Entry 2H1O (X-ray diffraction, 3.00 A resolution); this record covers chains A and H of the 10 polymer chains in the assembly.

Chain A:
Name: Trafficking protein B
From: Neisseria gonorrhoeae
UniProtKB: Q9RF91 (Q9RF91_NEIGO); residues 1-138 here = UniProt positions 1-138
Chain sequence (143 residues; each row starts with the number of its first residue):
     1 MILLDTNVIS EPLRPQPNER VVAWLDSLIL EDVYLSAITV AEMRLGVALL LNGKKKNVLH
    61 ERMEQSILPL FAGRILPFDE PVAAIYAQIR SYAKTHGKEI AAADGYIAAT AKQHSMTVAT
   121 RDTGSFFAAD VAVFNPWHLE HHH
Differences from the reference sequence: engineered mutation Met43 (Leu in Q9RF91), Met63 (Leu in Q9RF91), Met116 (Leu in Q9RF91); expression tag (139-143)

Chain H:
Name: Trafficking protein A
From: Neisseria gonorrhoeae
UniProtKB: Q9RF92 (Q9RF92_NEIGO); aligned to UniProt positions 2-68 over residues 2-68 (the alignment contains insertions or deletions, so no single offset holds)
Chain sequence (68 residues; row label = number of the first residue in the row):
     2 ASVVIRNLSE ATHNAIKFRA RAAGRSTEAE IRLILDNIAK AQQTVRLGSM LASIGQEIGG
    62 VELEDVRG
Unresolved in the structure: 65-69

Chain A / chain H interface:
Contacting residue pairs (6):
  Ser27(A) - Ala12(H)
  Ser27(A) - Asn15(H)  hydrogen bond (backbone-side chain)
  Ile29(A) - Ala16(H)  hydrophobic
  Glu31(A) - Phe19(H)
  Asp32(A) - Phe19(H)
  His142(A) - Glu11(H)  salt bridge

Summary:
Chain A and chain H each contribute 5 residues to their interface; the contacts include 1 hydrogen bond and 1
salt bridge. Polar contacts include His142(A)-Glu11(H) and Ser27(A)-Asn15(H).
Here chain A is Trafficking protein B and chain H is Trafficking protein A, both from Neisseria gonorrhoeae.
Entry 2H1O (Structure of FitAB bound to IR36 DNA fragment) was determined by X-ray diffraction, deposited
together with 2H1C and 2BSQ.
